Entry 4YA0 (X-ray diffraction, 2.80 A resolution); this record covers chains S and T of the 30 polymer chains in the assembly.

== Chain S ==
Name: Proteasome subunit alpha type-6
Organism: Saccharomyces cerevisiae (strain ATCC 204508 / S288c)
Notes: EC 3.4.25.1
UniProtKB: P40302 (PSA6_YEAST); residues 0-233 here correspond to UniProt positions 1-234 (UniProt number = residue number + 1)
Chain sequence (234 residues; row label = number of the first residue in the row; numbering starts at 0):
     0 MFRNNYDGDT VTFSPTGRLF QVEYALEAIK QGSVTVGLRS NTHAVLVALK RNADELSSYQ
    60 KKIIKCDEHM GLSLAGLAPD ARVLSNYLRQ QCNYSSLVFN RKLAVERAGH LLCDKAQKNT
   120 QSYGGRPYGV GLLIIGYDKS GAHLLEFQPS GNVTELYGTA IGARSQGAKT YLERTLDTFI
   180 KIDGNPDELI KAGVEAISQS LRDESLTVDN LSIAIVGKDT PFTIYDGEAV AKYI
Disordered / not traced: 0-2
Swiss-Prot annotation at these positions:
  - modified residue: Ser13 (Phosphoserine)
  - cross-link: Lys190 (Glycyl lysine isopeptide (Lys-Gly) (interchain with G-Cter in ubiquitin))

== Chain T ==
Name: Proteasome subunit alpha type-7
Organism: Saccharomyces cerevisiae (strain ATCC 204508 / S288c)
Notes: EC 3.4.25.1
UniProtKB: P21242 (PSA7_YEAST); residues -3 to 284 here correspond to UniProt positions 1-288 (UniProt number = residue number + 4)
Chain sequence (288 residues; row label = number of the first residue in the row; numbers below 1 keep their minus sign (Met-3 is residue -3)):
    -3 MTSIGTGYDL SNSVFSPDGR NFQVEYAVKA VENGTTSIGI KCNDGVVFAV EKLITSKLLV
    57 PQKNVKIQVV DRHIGCVYSG LIPDGRHLVN RGREEAASFK KLYKTPIPIP AFADRLGQYV
   117 QAHTLYNSVR PFGVSTIFGG VDKNGAHLYM LEPSGSYWGY KGAATGKGRQ SAKAELEKLV
   177 DHHPEGLSAR EAVKQAAKII YLAHEDNKEK DFELEISWCS LSETNGLHKF VKGDLLQEAI
   237 DFAQKEINGD DDEDEDDSDN VMSSDDENAP VATNANATTD QEGDIHLE
Disordered / not traced: -3 to 1, 245-284
Swiss-Prot annotation at these positions:
  - modified residue: Thr-2 (N-acetylthreonine)

== How chain S and chain T interact ==
Contacting residue pairs - 66 pairs, chain S then chain T:
  Asn4(S) with Leu6(T)
  Tyr5(S) with Asp5(T), hydrogen bond; Leu6(T), hydrophobic
  Thr9(S) with Arg126(T)
  Val10(S) with Gln19(T); Asn123(T); Ser124(T); Val125(T); Arg126(T)
  Thr11(S) with Leu6(T); Gln19(T)
  Phe12(S) with Gln19(T); Tyr22(T), hydrophobic; Ala23(T), hydrophobic; Arg126(T); Pro127(T)
  Ser13(S) with Tyr22(T)
  Pro14(S) with Tyr22(T), hydrophobic; Lys25(T)
  Thr15(S) with Lys25(T)
  Gly16(S) with Tyr22(T); Lys25(T); Ala26(T)
  Leu18(S) with Leu77(T), hydrophobic; Arg126(T)
  Arg38(S) with Val56(T)
  His109(S) with Arg82(T), hydrogen bond
  Cys112(S) with Pro79(T), hydrophobic; Arg82(T)
  Asp113(S) with Arg82(T), salt bridge; Asn86(T)
  Gln116(S) with Pro79(T); Asp80(T); His83(T), hydrogen bond; Arg126(T)
  Thr119(S) with Arg126(T), hydrogen bond (backbone-side chain)
  Gln120(S) with His119(T); Val125(T); Arg126(T), hydrogen bond (backbone-backbone); Pro127(T); Phe128(T)
  Ser121(S) with Ser124(T)
  Tyr122(S) with Ser124(T), hydrogen bond (backbone-backbone)
  Ser149(S) with Pro79(T)
  Gly150(S) with Pro79(T)
  Asn151(S) with Ile78(T); Pro79(T)
  Thr153(S) with Leu55(T); Asn60(T)
  Glu154(S) with Val56(T); Lys59(T); Asn60(T), hydrogen bond (backbone-side chain)
  Leu155(S) with Leu54(T); Leu55(T); Val56(T)
  Tyr156(S) with Leu54(T), hydrogen bond (backbone-backbone); Leu55(T); Val56(T); Pro57(T)
  Gly157(S) with Leu54(T)
  Lys168(S) with Leu54(T)
  Leu171(S) with Leu54(T)
  Glu172(S) with Ser52(T), hydrogen bond; Lys53(T), hydrogen bond (side chain-backbone); Leu54(T)
  Leu175(S) with Lys53(T)
Other interface residues (no listed pair), chain S (34 interface residues in all): Lys117, Phe178
Other interface residues (no listed pair), chain T (30 interface residues in all): Gly129

== Overview ==
Chain S and chain T form an interface of 34 and 30 residues respectively; the contacts include 10 hydrogen
bonds and 1 salt bridge. Polar pairs include Asp113(S)-Arg82(T), Tyr5(S)-Asp5(T) and His109(S)-Arg82(T).
Chain S is Proteasome subunit alpha type-6 and chain T is Proteasome subunit alpha type-7, both from
Saccharomyces cerevisiae (strain ATCC 204508 / S288c); the structure, Yeast 20S proteasome beta2-H116E mutant
in complex with Ac-PAE-ep, was determined by X-ray diffraction, deposited together with 4Y69, 4Y6A, 4Y6V,
4Y6Z, 4Y70, 4Y74 and 34 further entries.
